Entry 4QYZ (X-ray diffraction, 3.03 A resolution); this record covers chains K and L of the 13 polymer chains in the assembly.

[Chain K]
Protein: CRISPR system Cascade subunit CasE
Organism: Escherichia coli
Notes: EC 3.1.-.-
Reference sequence: Q46897 (CAS6_ECOLI); residue numbers follow UniProt; this construct covers 1-199
Amino-acid sequence (199 residues; each row starts with the number of its first residue):
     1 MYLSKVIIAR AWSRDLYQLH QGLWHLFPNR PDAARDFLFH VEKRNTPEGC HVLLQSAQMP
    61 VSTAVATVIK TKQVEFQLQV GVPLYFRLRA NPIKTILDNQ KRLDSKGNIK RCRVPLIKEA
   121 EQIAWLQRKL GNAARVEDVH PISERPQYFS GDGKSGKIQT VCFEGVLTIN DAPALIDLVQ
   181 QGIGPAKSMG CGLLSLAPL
Not modelled in the structure: 1, 30-35, 95-114, 142-160, 170
Curated features (UniProtKB/Swiss-Prot):
  - mutagenesis: His-20 (H20A: Loss of pre-crRNA cleavage)

[Chain L]
Molecule: 61-nt RNA strand
Organism: Escherichia coli
Sequence (61 nucleotides; numbered 1 to 61; the number before each row is that of its first residue):
     1 AUAAACCGCC AGUGAUAAGU GGAAUGCCAU GUGGGCUGUC GAGUUCCCGG CGCCAGCCGG
    61 G
Not modelled in the structure: 51-56

[How chain K and chain L interact]
Contacting residue pairs (11; chain K residue first):
  His-20(K) / G61(L)  phosphate contact
  Lys-94(K) / G43(L)  hydrogen bond to the base
  Lys-94(K) / C57(L)  phosphate contact
  Lys-94(K) / C58(L)  phosphate contact
  Pro-115(K) / G43(L)  sugar contact
  Ile-117(K) / A42(L)  phosphate contact
  Lys-129(K) / G59(L)  salt bridge to the phosphate
  Gly-184(K) / G60(L)  phosphate contact
  Lys-187(K) / G60(L)  salt bridge to the phosphate
  Lys-187(K) / G61(L)  phosphate contact
  Ser-188(K) / G61(L)  hydrogen bond to the phosphate
Also at the interface, not in a pair above, chain K (10 interface residues in all): Glu-121, Arg-128

[In short]
10 residues of chain K and 7 residues of chain L are in contact; the contacts include 2 hydrogen bonds and 2
salt bridges. Among the polar pairs are Lys-94(K)/G43(L), Ser-188(K)/G61(L) and Lys-129(K)/G59(L). From
UniProt: one mutagenesis site on chain K.
Chain K is CRISPR system Cascade subunit CasE and chain L is a 61-nt RNA strand, both from Escherichia coli;
the structure, Crystal structure of a CRISPR RNA-guided surveillance complex, Cascade, bound to a ssDNA
target, was determined by X-ray diffraction.
